PDB entry 4UOY | X-ray diffraction, 2.31 A resolution | chains B and C of the 4 polymer chains in the assembly

== Chain B (and C) ==
Protein: Putrescine aminotransferase
Organism: Escherichia coli
Notes: EC 2.6.1.82; chain C of this document is another copy of the same molecule, construct and numbering; everything in this record applies to it too
Reference sequence: P42588 (PAT_ECOLI); numbering as in UniProt (aligned over 1-459)
Amino-acid sequence (467 residues; row label = number of the first residue in the row):
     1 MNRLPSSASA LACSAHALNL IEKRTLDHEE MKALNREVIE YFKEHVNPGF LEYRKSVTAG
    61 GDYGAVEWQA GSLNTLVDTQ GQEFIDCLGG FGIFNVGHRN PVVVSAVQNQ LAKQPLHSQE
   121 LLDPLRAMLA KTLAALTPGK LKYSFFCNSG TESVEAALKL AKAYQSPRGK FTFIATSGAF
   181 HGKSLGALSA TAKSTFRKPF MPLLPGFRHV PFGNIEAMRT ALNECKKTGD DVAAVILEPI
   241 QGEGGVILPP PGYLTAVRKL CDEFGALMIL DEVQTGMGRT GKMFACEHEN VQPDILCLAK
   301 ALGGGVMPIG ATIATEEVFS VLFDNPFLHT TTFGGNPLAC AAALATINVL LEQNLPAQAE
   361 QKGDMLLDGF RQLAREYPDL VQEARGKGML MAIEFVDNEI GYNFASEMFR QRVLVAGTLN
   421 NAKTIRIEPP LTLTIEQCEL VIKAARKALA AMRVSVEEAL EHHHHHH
Not modelled in the structure: 1-7, 460-467
Sequence notes: expression tag (460-467)
UniProt features mapped onto this chain:
  - binding site (pyridoxal 5'-phosphate): Gly150, Thr151, Gln274, Thr332
  - modified residue: Lys300 (N6-(pyridoxal phosphate)lysine)
Covalently attached groups: pyridoxal phosphate (PLP) linked to Lys300
Small-molecule neighbours:
  - pyridoxal phosphate (PLP), molecule 1: Ser149, Gly150, Thr151, Phe180, His181, Gly182, Glu238, Glu243, Asp271, Val273, Gln274
  - pyridoxal phosphate (PLP), molecule 2: Thr331, Thr332, Phe333
From the paper describing this entry:
  - binding site for pyridoxal phosphate: Gly150, Thr151, Phe180, Asp271, Val273, Lys300, Thr332
  - self-association interface (contacts with another copy of this molecule): Pro124 to Leu136
  - catalytic residues: Lys300
  - specificity-determining residues: Phe91, Lys183 (by similarity / conservation)

== How chain B and chain C interact ==
Contacting residue pairs (42):
  Ser177(B) with Glu224(C), hydrogen bond; Lys227(C), hydrogen bond
  Ala192(B) with Lys227(C); Thr228(C)
  Ser194(B) with Lys227(C), hydrogen bond (backbone-backbone); Thr228(C); Gly229(C), hydrogen bond (side chain-backbone)
  Arg197(B) with Thr228(C), hydrogen bond (side chain-backbone); Asp230(C), salt bridge
  Lys198(B) with Gly169(C); Gly229(C), hydrogen bond (side chain-backbone); Asp231(C), salt bridge
  Met201(B) with Thr228(C); Gly229(C); Asp230(C)
  Phe207(B) with Arg208(C)
  Arg208(B) with Phe207(C); Arg208(C); His209(C)
  His209(B) with Glu224(C); Thr228(C)
  Val210(B) with Glu224(C), hydrogen bond (backbone-side chain)
  Pro211(B) with Thr220(C); Glu224(C)
  Thr220(B) with Pro211(C)
  Glu224(B) with Ser177(C), hydrogen bond; His209(C); Val210(C); Pro211(C)
  Lys227(B) with Ser177(C); Ala192(C); Ser194(C), hydrogen bond (backbone-backbone)
  Thr228(B) with Ala192(C); Ser194(C); Arg197(C), hydrogen bond (backbone-side chain); Met201(C); His209(C)
  Gly229(B) with Ser194(C); Lys198(C); Met201(C)
  Asp230(B) with Arg197(C), salt bridge; Met201(C)
Interface residues without a listed pair, chain B (19 interface residues in all): Lys193, Lys226
Interface residues without a listed pair, chain C (21 interface residues in all): Lys193, Ala217

== Overview ==
Chain B and chain C form an interface of 19 and 21 residues respectively, with 10 hydrogen bonds and 3 salt
bridges. Among the polar pairs are Arg197(B)-Asp230(C), Lys198(B)-Asp231(C) and Ser177(B)-Glu224(C). Chain B
binds pyridoxal phosphate. The paper reports the catalytic residue Lys300(B); a binding site for pyridoxal
phosphate at Gly150(B), Thr151(B) and Phe180(B) among others.
Both chains are Putrescine aminotransferase (Escherichia coli). Entry 4UOY (Crystal structure of YgjG in
complex with Pyridoxal-5'-phosphate) was determined by X-ray diffraction together with 4UOX from the same
study.
